Entry 4UPU (X-ray diffraction, 2.34 A resolution); this record covers chains A and B.

# Chain A
Name: Calmodulin
Organism: Homo sapiens
UniProt: P62158 (CALM_HUMAN); numbering as in UniProt (aligned over 2-149)
Amino-acid sequence (148 residues; each row starts with the number of its first residue):
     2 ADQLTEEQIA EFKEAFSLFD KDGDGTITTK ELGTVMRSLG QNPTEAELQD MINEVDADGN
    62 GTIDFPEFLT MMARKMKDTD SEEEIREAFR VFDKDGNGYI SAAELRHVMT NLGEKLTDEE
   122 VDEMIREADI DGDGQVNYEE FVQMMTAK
Disordered / not traced: 2-3, 149
Ion coordination: Ca2+ site 1: D21, D23, D25, T27, E32; Ca2+ site 2: D57, D59, N61, T63, E68; Ca2+ site 3: D94, D96, N98, Y100, E105; Ca2+ site 4 near D119 (its only coordinating residue here); Ca2+ site 5: D130, D132, D134, Q136, E141

# Chain B
Name: Inositol-trisphosphate 3-kinase A
Organism: Homo sapiens
Notes: EC 2.7.1.127; fragment: calmodulin binding region, residues 158-183
UniProt: P23677 (IP3KA_HUMAN); residue numbers follow UniProt; this construct covers 158-183
Amino-acid sequence (26 residues; numbered 158 to 183; the number before each row is that of its first residue):
   158 GEDVGQKNHW QKIRTMVNLP VISPFK
Disordered / not traced: 158-164

# Chain A / chain B interface
Pairs across the interface (55; chain A residue first):
  E12(A) - Q168(B)
  E15(A) - K169(B)
  A16(A) - M173(B)  hydrophobic
  L19(A) - M173(B)  hydrophobic
  F20(A) - L176(B)  hydrophobic
  F20(A) - I179(B)
  L33(A) - I179(B)  hydrophobic
  L40(A) - P181(B)  hydrophobic
  Q42(A) - P181(B)  hydrogen bond (side chain-backbone)
  Q42(A) - K183(B)  hydrogen bond (side chain-backbone)
  M52(A) - V178(B)
  E55(A) - V178(B)
  V56(A) - V178(B)  hydrophobic
  F69(A) - I179(B)  hydrophobic
  M72(A) - P177(B)
  M73(A) - N175(B)
  M73(A) - L176(B)  hydrophobic
  M73(A) - P177(B)
  K76(A) - P177(B)
  K76(A) - V178(B)
  M77(A) - N175(B)
  M77(A) - P177(B)
  K78(A) - N175(B)  hydrogen bond (backbone-side chain)
  T80(A) - N175(B)
  D81(A) - R171(B)
  D81(A) - V174(B)
  D81(A) - N175(B)  hydrogen bond (side chain-backbone)
  E85(A) - V174(B)
  E85(A) - N175(B)
  E85(A) - K183(B)  salt bridge
  E88(A) - F182(B)
  E88(A) - K183(B)
  A89(A) - V174(B)  hydrophobic
  A89(A) - F182(B)
  R91(A) - K183(B)  hydrogen bond (side chain-backbone)
  V92(A) - F182(B)  hydrophobic
  F93(A) - I170(B)  hydrophobic
  F93(A) - F182(B)  hydrophobic
  V109(A) - F182(B)  hydrophobic
  M110(A) - I170(B)  hydrophobic
  L113(A) - K169(B)  hydrogen bond (backbone-side chain)
  E115(A) - K169(B)
  L117(A) - H166(B)
  M125(A) - H166(B)
  M125(A) - W167(B)  hydrogen bond (backbone-side chain)
  M125(A) - I170(B)  hydrophobic
  E128(A) - N165(B)  hydrogen bond
  E128(A) - W167(B)
  A129(A) - W167(B)  hydrophobic
  M145(A) - W167(B)  hydrophobic
  M145(A) - R171(B)  hydrogen bond (backbone-side chain)
  M146(A) - W167(B)  hydrophobic
  M146(A) - I170(B)  hydrophobic
  M146(A) - R171(B)
  A148(A) - R171(B)
Also at the interface, not in a pair above, chain A (42 interface residues in all): F13, I28, V36, M37, L106, F142
Also at the interface, not in a pair above, chain B (19 interface residues in all): T172, S180

# Overview
The interface between chain A and chain B involves 42 residues on one side and 19 on the other, with 9
hydrogen bonds and 1 salt bridge. Polar pairs include E85(A)-K183(B), Q42(A)-P181(B) and Q42(A)-K183(B).
D21(A), D23(A), D25(A), T27(A) and E32(A) form the Ca2+ site 1.
Here chain A is Calmodulin and chain B is Inositol-trisphosphate 3-kinase A, both from Homo sapiens. Entry
4UPU (Crystal structure of IP3 3-K calmodulin binding region in complex with Calmodulin) was determined by
X-ray diffraction.
